PDB entry 6R8M | X-ray diffraction, 1.85 A resolution | chains A and B of the 3 polymer chains in the assembly

[Chain A (and B)]
Protein: NBS-LRR class disease resistance protein Pikh-1
Source organism: Oryza sativa
Notes: chain B of this document is another copy of the same molecule, construct and numbering; everything in this record applies to it too
Reference sequence: D5L9G5 (D5L9G5_ORYSJ); residue numbers follow UniProt; this construct covers 186-263
Sequence (80 residues; numbered 184 to 263; the number before each row is that of its first residue):
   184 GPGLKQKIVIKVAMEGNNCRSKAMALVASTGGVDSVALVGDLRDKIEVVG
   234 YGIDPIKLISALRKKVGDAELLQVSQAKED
Not modelled in the structure: 184, 200-201, 261-263 (chain B: 200-201)
Differences from the reference sequence: expression tag (184-185); conflict E262 (Lys in D5L9G5)

[Interface between chain A and chain B]
Residue-residue contacts - 25 pairs, chain A then chain B:
  S204(A) - S212(B)  hydrogen bond (side chain-backbone)
  M207(A) - A211(B)
  M207(A) - D217(B)
  A208(A) - A208(B)
  A208(A) - S212(B)
  A211(A) - M207(B)
  A211(A) - A208(B)
  A211(A) - A211(B)  hydrophobic
  S212(A) - S204(B)  hydrogen bond (backbone-side chain)
  S212(A) - A208(B)
  V216(A) - L221(B)
  D217(A) - M207(B)
  D217(A) - A220(B)
  D217(A) - L221(B)  hydrogen bond (backbone-backbone)
  D217(A) - R226(B)  salt bridge
  S218(A) - V219(B)
  S218(A) - A220(B)
  V219(A) - S218(B)
  V219(A) - V219(B)  hydrogen bond (backbone-backbone)
  A220(A) - D217(B)
  A220(A) - S218(B)
  L221(A) - V216(B)
  L221(A) - D217(B)  hydrogen bond (backbone-backbone)
  R226(A) - V216(B)
  R226(A) - D217(B)  salt bridge
Other interface residues (no listed pair), chain B (14 interface residues in all): T213, G215

[Summary]
12 residues of chain A face 14 of chain B across their interface; the contacts include 5 hydrogen bonds and 2
salt bridges. Polar pairs include D217(A)-R226(B), S204(A)-S212(B) and D217(A)-L221(B).
Both chains are NBS-LRR class disease resistance protein Pikh-1 (Oryza sativa). Entry 6R8M (Complex of rice
blast (Magnaporthe oryzae) effector protein AVR-PikE with an engineered HMA domain of Pikp-1 ...) was
determined by X-ray diffraction together with 6R8K from the same study.
